Entry 3KRD (X-ray diffraction, 2.50 A resolution); this record covers chains C and R of the 42 polymer chains in the assembly.

# Chain C (and R)
Molecule: Proteasome subunit beta
Source organism: Mycobacterium tuberculosis
Notes: EC 3.4.25.1; fragment: 20S proteasome beta subunit; chain R of this document is another copy of the same molecule, construct and numbering; everything in this record applies to it too
UniProtKB: A5U4D6 (PSB_MYCTA); residues 301-534 here correspond to UniProt positions 58-291 (UniProt number = residue number - 243)
Amino-acid sequence (240 residues; numbered 301 to 540; the number before each row is that of its first residue):
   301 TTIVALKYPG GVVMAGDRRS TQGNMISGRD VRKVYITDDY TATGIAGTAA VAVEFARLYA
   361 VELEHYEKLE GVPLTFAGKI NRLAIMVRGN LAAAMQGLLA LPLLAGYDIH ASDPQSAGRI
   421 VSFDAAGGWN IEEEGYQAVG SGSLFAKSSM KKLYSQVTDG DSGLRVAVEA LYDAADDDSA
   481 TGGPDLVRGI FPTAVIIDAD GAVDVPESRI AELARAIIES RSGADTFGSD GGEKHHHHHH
Not modelled in the structure: 523-540 (chain R: 530-540)
Differences from the reference sequence: expression tag (535-540)
Swiss-Prot annotation at these positions:
  - active site: Thr301 (Nucleophile)
Small-molecule neighbours: (3R)-3-hydroxydodecanoic acid (HXD): Leu391, Asp424, Ala425, Ala426
Reported in the primary citation:
  - catalytic residues: Thr301, Gly347
  - binding site for Fellutamide B: Thr301, Thr321, Gln322, Gly347, Thr348, Ala349
  - binding site for (3R)-3-hydroxydodecanoic acid: Gln322

# Interface between chain C and chain R
Contacting residue pairs (20):
  Leu444(C) with Phe445(R), hydrophobic
  Phe445(C) with Leu444(R), hydrophobic; Ser448(R)
  Ser448(C) with Phe445(R); Ser448(R)
  Ser449(C) with Lys452(R)
  Lys451(C) with Asp473(R), salt bridge; Asp476(R), salt bridge; Arg521(R)
  Lys452(C) with Ser449(R), hydrogen bond; Lys452(R); Leu453(R); Asp473(R), salt bridge; Arg521(R)
  Leu453(C) with Lys452(R)
  Asp473(C) with Lys451(R), salt bridge; Lys452(R), salt bridge
  Asp476(C) with Lys451(R), salt bridge
  Asp477(C) with Lys451(R), salt bridge
  Arg521(C) with Lys452(R)
Other interface residues (no listed pair), chain C (12 interface residues in all): Glu469
Other interface residues (no listed pair), chain R (11 interface residues in all): Glu469

# Summary
Chain C and chain R form an interface of 12 and 11 residues respectively, with 1 hydrogen bond and 7 salt
bridges. Polar contacts include Lys451(C)-Asp473(R), Lys451(C)-Asp476(R) and Lys452(C)-Asp473(R). Chain C
binds (3R)-3-hydroxydodecanoic acid. From the paper: catalytic residues Thr301(C) and Gly347(C); a binding
site for Fellutamide B at Thr301(C), Thr321(C) and Gln322(C) among others.
Chain C and chain R are both Proteasome subunit beta (Mycobacterium tuberculosis); the structure, Crystal
Structure of Mycobacterium Tuberculosis Proteasome in complex with Fellutamide B, was determined by X-ray
diffraction.
